7KPX - chains C and D of the 4 polymer chains in the assembly; structure by electron microscopy, 4.40 A resolution (low resolution: residue-level contacts below are approximate; hydrogen-bond / salt-bridge calls are withheld).

Chain C:
Protein: Mediator of RNA polymerase II transcription subunit 12
Organism: Saccharomyces cerevisiae (strain ATCC 204508 / S288c)
Reference sequence: P25648 (SRB8_YEAST); residue numbers follow UniProt; this construct covers 1-1427
Amino-acid sequence (1427 residues; row label = number of the first residue in the row):
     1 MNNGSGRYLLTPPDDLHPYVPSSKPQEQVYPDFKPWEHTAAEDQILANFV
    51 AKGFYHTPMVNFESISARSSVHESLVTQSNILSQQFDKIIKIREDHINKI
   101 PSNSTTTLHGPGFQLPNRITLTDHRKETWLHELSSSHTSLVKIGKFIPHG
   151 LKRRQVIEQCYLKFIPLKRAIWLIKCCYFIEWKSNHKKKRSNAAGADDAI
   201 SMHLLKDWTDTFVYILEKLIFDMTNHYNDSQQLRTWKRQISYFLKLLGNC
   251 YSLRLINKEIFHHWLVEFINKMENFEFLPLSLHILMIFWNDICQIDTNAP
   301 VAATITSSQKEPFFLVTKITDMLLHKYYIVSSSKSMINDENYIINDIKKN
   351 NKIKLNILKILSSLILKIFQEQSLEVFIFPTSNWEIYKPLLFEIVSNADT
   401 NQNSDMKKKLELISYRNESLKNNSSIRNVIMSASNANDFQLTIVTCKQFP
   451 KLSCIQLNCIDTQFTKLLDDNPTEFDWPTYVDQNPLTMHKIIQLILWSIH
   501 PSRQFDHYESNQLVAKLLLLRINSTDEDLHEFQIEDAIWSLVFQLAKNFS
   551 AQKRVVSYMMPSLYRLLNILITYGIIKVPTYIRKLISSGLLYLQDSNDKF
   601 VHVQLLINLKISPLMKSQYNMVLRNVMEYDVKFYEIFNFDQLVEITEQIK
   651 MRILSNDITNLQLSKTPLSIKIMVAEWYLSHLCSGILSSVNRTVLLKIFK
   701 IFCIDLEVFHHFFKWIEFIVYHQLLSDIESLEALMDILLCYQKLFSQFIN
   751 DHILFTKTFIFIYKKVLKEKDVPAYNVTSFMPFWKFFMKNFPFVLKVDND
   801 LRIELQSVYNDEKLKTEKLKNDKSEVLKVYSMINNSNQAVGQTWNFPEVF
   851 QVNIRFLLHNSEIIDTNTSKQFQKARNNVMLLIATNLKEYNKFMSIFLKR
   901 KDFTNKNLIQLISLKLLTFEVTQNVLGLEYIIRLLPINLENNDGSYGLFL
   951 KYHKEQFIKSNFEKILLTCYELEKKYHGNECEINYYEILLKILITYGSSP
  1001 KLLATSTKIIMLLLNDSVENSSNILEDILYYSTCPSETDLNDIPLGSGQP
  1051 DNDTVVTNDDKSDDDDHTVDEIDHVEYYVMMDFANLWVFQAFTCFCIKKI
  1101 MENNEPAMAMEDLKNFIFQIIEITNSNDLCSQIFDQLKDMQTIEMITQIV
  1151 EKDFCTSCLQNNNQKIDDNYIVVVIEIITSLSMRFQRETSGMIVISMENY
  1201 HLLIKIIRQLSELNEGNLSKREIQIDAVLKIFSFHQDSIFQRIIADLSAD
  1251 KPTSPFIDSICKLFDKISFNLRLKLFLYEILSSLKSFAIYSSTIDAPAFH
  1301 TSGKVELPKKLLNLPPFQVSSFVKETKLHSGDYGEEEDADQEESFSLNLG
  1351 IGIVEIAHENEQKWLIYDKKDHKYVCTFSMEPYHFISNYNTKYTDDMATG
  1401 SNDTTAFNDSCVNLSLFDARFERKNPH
Not modelled in the structure: 1-3, 297-308, 1026-1068, 1327-1343
What the authors report for this chain:
  - mutagenesis - E42A, I45R, L46R, K52P, G53D, E73A: unchanged binding to Cdk8/CycC
  - mutagenesis - E42A, L46R, K52P, G53D: decreased catalytic activity on Cdk8/CycC
  - mutagenesis - I45R, E73A: unchanged catalytic activity on Cdk8/CycC

Chain D:
Protein: Mediator of RNA polymerase II transcription subunit 13
Organism: Saccharomyces cerevisiae (strain ATCC 204508 / S288c)
Reference sequence: P38931 (SSN2_YEAST); numbering as in UniProt (aligned over 1-1420)
Amino-acid sequence (1420 residues; row label = number of the first residue in the row):
     1 MSSDASTYRLEDVLSSFYRVEKIKKINYHQYISKAQNDQWSIQMEFMLRK
    51 QDPKTLVALLSRDLWCFSINDDPVPTPPAIEHKPVSPDKIGTFTADYSKP
   101 NLPPHYALFLKALRRKIYINLALGSHNKLIQFGNACISLSGVPNYLVQLE
   151 PHLFVNGDLTVSLCAKNMGLVPMKEENLEESFLSKHALYLAPSGIRMHLA
   201 PASKQGYLITPPKHTELLLTTLSVSHGINLQNKKNLKWVAVVPDLGHLNG
   251 HTPTIASYLTPLLEAKKLVWPLHLIFAQPVADIENSTSGDPSEFHCLQDA
   301 LDAIDDFIQLKQTAAYRTPGSSGVLSSNIAGTNPLSSDGAYTEQFQHYKN
   351 NSISSQPASYHSVQETNKISPKDFSPNFTGIDKLMLSPSDQFAPAFLNTP
   401 NNNINENELFNDRKQTTVSNDLENSPLKTELEANGRSLEKVNNSVSKTGS
   451 VDTLHNKEGTLEQREQNENLPSDKSDSMVDKELFGEDEDEDLFGDSNKSN
   501 STNESNKSISDEITEDMFEMSDEEENNNNKSINKNNKEMHTDLGKDIPFF
   551 PSSEKPNIRTMSGTTKRLNGKRKYLDIPIDEMTLPTSPLYMDPGAPLPVE
   601 TPRDRRKSVFAPLNFNPIIENNVDNKYKSGGKFSFSPLQKEEALNFDISM
   651 ADLSSSEEEEDEEENGSSDEDLKSLNVRDDMKPSDNISTNTNIHEPQYIN
   701 YSSIPSLQDSIIKQENFNSVNDANITSNKEGFNSIWKIPQNDIPQTESPL
   751 KTVDSSIQPIESNIKMTLEDNNVTSNPSEFTPNMVNSEISNLPKDKSGIP
   801 EFTPADPNLSFESSSSLPFLLRHMPLASIPDIFITPTPVVTISEKEQDIL
   851 DLIAEQVVTDYNILGNLGIPKIAYRGVKDCQEGLITTTMLQLFSTFDRLN
   901 GNDTISKFYNMKQPYVFVKKHHELIKVKHDSQPFIKFLNFRPPNGIKNFK
   951 SLLLSSSFKEDCLSFAPTLSQTYINQELGFCELLKLTNEDPPGLMYLKAF
  1001 DKNKLLLLAAQIVSYCSNNKNSIKNVPPILIILPLDNATLTELVDKANIF
  1051 QVIKNEVCAKMPNIELYLKVIPMDFIRNVLVTVDQYVNVAISIYNMLPPK
  1101 SVKFTHIAHTLPEKVNFRTMQQQQMQQQQQQQQQQQNNSTGSSSIIYYDS
  1151 YIHLAYSRSVDKEWVFAALSDSYGQGSMTKTWYVGNSRGKFDDACNQIWN
  1201 IALNLASKKFGKICLILTRLNGILPDDELMNWRRLSGRNIHLAVVCVDDN
  1251 SKISFIDEDKLYPSFKPIYKDTRFGGRMDMTRLYDYEIRDIDQDIHGIVF
  1301 QHPFPLAHSQHRCAIRSGALIKFKKCDGDTVWDKFAVNLLNCPHSDSTQL
  1351 LETILEEFRNLAALNVWYGLSDGEDGHIPWHILAVKKMMNTLVHTRVKIA
  1401 NTSAATVHTATSSSIILSDK
Not modelled in the structure: 1-4, 313-813, 1123-1141, 1401-1420

Interface between chain C and chain D:
Contacting residue pairs (160; chain C residue first):
  Leu-75(C) with Thr-1119(D)
  Val-76(C) with Met-1120(D)
  Ser-79(C) with Thr-1119(D)
  Leu-82(C) with Phe-1117(D)
  Ser-83(C) with Val-1115(D); Asn-1116(D)
  Asp-87(C) with Glu-1113(D); Lys-1114(D); Val-1115(D)
  Ile-90(C) with Leu-1111(D); Pro-1112(D)
  Ser-102(C) with Tyr-1284(D)
  Ser-104(C) with Tyr-1284(D)
  Thr-105(C) with Thr-1281(D)
  Leu-108(C) with Asp-1279(D); Tyr-1284(D)
  Leu-140(C) with Asn-975(D)
  Lys-168(C) with Thr-972(D)
  Lys-175(C) with Asp-1084(D)
  Met-223(C) with Ile-304(D)
  Tyr-227(C) with Ile-308(D); Lys-311(D)
  Leu-233(C) with Ile-308(D)
  Lys-237(C) with Leu-301(D)
  Lys-245(C) with Ser-964(D)
  Gly-248(C) with Val-1079(D)
  Asn-249(C) with Val-1079(D); Val-1081(D); Thr-1082(D); Val-1083(D)
  Ser-252(C) with Leu-1080(D); Thr-1082(D)
  Leu-253(C) with Thr-1082(D)
  Phe-275(C) with Phe-307(D)
  Glu-276(C) with Ile-304(D); Phe-307(D); Lys-311(D)
  Pro-279(C) with Phe-294(D); Ala-300(D); Ala-303(D)
  His-283(C) with Phe-294(D); His-295(D); Leu-297(D)
  Met-286(C) with Asp-290(D)
  Ile-287(C) with His-295(D); Val-1079(D)
  Trp-289(C) with Ser-288(D)
  Asn-290(C) with Ser-288(D)
  Met-336(C) with Phe-307(D); Leu-310(D)
  Asn-338(C) with Lys-311(D)
  Ile-343(C) with Gln-312(D)
  Asn-345(C) with Leu-310(D)
  Lys-349(C) with Asp-306(D); Leu-310(D)
  Asn-350(C) with Leu-310(D)
  Ile-353(C) with Asp-306(D); Phe-307(D); Leu-310(D)
  Asn-356(C) with Asp-299(D); Ala-303(D)
  Ile-360(C) with Phe-294(D)
  Lys-367(C) with Ser-288(D); Gly-289(D); Asp-290(D)
  Phe-1345(C) with His-126(D)
  Ser-1346(C) with His-126(D)
  Leu-1347(C) with Ser-138(D); Val-142(D)
  Asn-1348(C) with Glu-882(D); Gly-883(D); Leu-884(D)
  Leu-1349(C) with Pro-143(D); Gly-883(D); Leu-884(D); Ile-885(D)
  Gly-1350(C) with Asp-879(D); Cys-880(D); Gly-883(D)
  Ile-1351(C) with Tyr-145(D); Val-147(D); Val-877(D); Asp-879(D); Cys-880(D)
  Gly-1352(C) with Lys-878(D); Asp-879(D)
  Ile-1353(C) with Arg-875(D)
  Val-1354(C) with Arg-875(D); Gly-876(D); Lys-878(D)
  His-1358(C) with Cys-1326(D)
  Glu-1359(C) with Lys-1324(D); Lys-1325(D)
  Asn-1360(C) with Tyr-1269(D); Lys-1325(D)
  Gln-1362(C) with Tyr-1269(D)
  Lys-1363(C) with Asp-1290(D); Ile-1291(D)
  Trp-1364(C) with Asp-930(D); Pro-933(D); Asp-1290(D)
  Leu-1365(C) with Phe-1265(D); Ile-1268(D); Ile-1288(D); Arg-1289(D); Ile-1291(D)
  Ile-1366(C) with Glu-1287(D)
  Tyr-1367(C) with Tyr-1286(D); Glu-1287(D); Arg-1289(D)
  Asp-1368(C) with Tyr-1286(D)
  Lys-1369(C) with Glu-1287(D)
  Lys-1370(C) with Leu-1283(D)
  His-1372(C) with Ala-5(D)
  Lys-1373(C) with Arg-1277(D)
  Tyr-1374(C) with Ser-1264(D); Ile-1268(D); Arg-1289(D); Asp-1294(D)
  Val-1375(C) with Ile-1268(D); Gly-1276(D); Arg-1277(D)
  Cys-1376(C) with Arg-1277(D)
  Thr-1377(C) with Ile-1268(D)
  Phe-1378(C) with Phe-934(D); Ile-1288(D)
  Phe-1385(C) with Phe-937(D)
  Ser-1387(C) with Lys-936(D)
  Tyr-1393(C) with His-921(D)
  Met-1397(C) with Glu-923(D)
  Phe-1407(C) with Lys-920(D); His-921(D)
  Ser-1410(C) with Lys-920(D); Phe-937(D); Leu-938(D)
  Cys-1411(C) with Phe-937(D)
  Val-1412(C) with Leu-938(D)
  Asn-1413(C) with Tyr-1284(D)
  Leu-1414(C) with Leu-938(D)
  Ser-1415(C) with Tyr-1286(D)
  Leu-1416(C) with Tyr-1284(D); Tyr-1286(D); Glu-1287(D); Ile-1288(D)
  Phe-1417(C) with Val-927(D); Lys-928(D); Ser-931(D); Phe-934(D); Leu-938(D)
  Asp-1418(C) with Tyr-915(D); Glu-1287(D)
  Ala-1419(C) with Lys-926(D)
  Arg-1420(C) with Tyr-915(D); Ile-925(D); Lys-926(D)
  Phe-1421(C) with Glu-923(D); Ile-925(D)
  Glu-1422(C) with Leu-924(D); Lys-926(D)
  Arg-1423(C) with Glu-923(D)
Also at the interface, not in a pair above, chain C (107 interface residues in all): Phe-86, Lys-99, Arg-169, Ile-171, Trp-236, Leu-244, Tyr-251, Leu-280, Leu-282, Asp-291, Ser-335, Ile-344, Ser-1344, Glu-1355, Ala-1357, Asn-1388, Tyr-1389, Asp-1409
Also at the interface, not in a pair above, chain D (102 interface residues in all): Lys-128, Leu-129, Ser-140, Leu-163, Ala-165, Cys-296, Gln-881, Asn-939, Asp-961, Gln-971, Gly-1275, Met-1278, Arg-1282, Asp-1285

Overview:
The interface between chain C and chain D involves 107 residues on one side and 102 on the other. From the
paper: E42A, L46R and K52P of chain C, among others, reduce catalytic activity on Cdk8/CycC; E42A, I45R and
L46R of chain C, among others, leave binding to Cdk8/CycC unchanged.
Chain C is Mediator of RNA polymerase II transcription subunit 12 and chain D is Mediator of RNA polymerase II
transcription subunit 13, both from Saccharomyces cerevisiae (strain ATCC 204508 / S288c); the structure,
Structure of the yeast CKM, was determined by electron microscopy, deposited together with 7KPV.
